Entry 4TYB (X-ray diffraction, 2.93 A resolution); this record covers chains A and B of the 4 polymer chains in the assembly.

# Chain A (and B)
Protein: Polyprotein
Organism: Hepatitis C virus
Notes: EC 2.7.7.48; chain B of this document is another copy of the same molecule, construct and numbering; everything in this record applies to it too
Reference sequence: D0PY27 (D0PY27_9HEPC); numbering as in UniProt (aligned over 1-566)
Amino-acid sequence (566 residues; each row starts with the number of its first residue):
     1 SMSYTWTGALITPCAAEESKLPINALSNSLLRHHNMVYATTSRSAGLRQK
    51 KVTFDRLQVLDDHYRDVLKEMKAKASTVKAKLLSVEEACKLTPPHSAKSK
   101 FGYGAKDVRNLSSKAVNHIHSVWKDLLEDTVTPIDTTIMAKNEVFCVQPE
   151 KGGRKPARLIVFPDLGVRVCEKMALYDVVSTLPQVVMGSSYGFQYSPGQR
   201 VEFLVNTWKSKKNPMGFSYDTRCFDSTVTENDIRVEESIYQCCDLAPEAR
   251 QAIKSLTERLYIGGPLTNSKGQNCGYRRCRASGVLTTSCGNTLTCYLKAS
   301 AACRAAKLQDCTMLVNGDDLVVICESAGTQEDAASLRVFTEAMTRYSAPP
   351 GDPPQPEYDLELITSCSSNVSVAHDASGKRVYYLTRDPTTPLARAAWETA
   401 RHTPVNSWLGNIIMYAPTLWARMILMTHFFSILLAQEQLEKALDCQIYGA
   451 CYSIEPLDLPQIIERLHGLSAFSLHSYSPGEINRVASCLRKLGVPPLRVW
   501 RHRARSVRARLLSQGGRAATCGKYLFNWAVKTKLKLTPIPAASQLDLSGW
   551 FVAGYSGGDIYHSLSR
Not modelled in the structure: 23-27, 149-153, 541-547, 563-566 (chain B: 23-27, 149-153, 540-547, 563-566)
Small-molecule neighbours: (2R)-morpholin-4-yl(phenyl)ethanenitrile (3B1): F193, R200, N316, C366, S368, L384, M414, Y415, Y448
From the paper describing this entry:
  - binding site for (2R)-morpholin-4-yl(phenyl)ethanenitrile: C366, Y415
  - mutagenesis - C366A, M414T: decreased binding to fragment 204
  - mutagenesis - M423T: unchanged binding to fragment 204

# Chain A / chain B interface
Contacting residue pairs (17; chain A residue first):
  R65(A) - E128(B)  salt bridge
  K124(A) - K69(B)
  E128(A) - K69(B)  salt bridge
  E128(A) - K72(B)  hydrogen bond (backbone-side chain)
  T130(A) - S238(B)
  V131(A) - N231(B)
  V131(A) - R234(B)
  E230(A) - V131(B)
  N231(A) - E128(B)
  N231(A) - D129(B)  hydrogen bond
  N231(A) - T130(B)
  N231(A) - V131(B)
  R234(A) - T130(B)  hydrogen bond
  R234(A) - V131(B)
  R234(A) - K254(B)
  R234(A) - E258(B)  salt bridge
  E258(A) - K254(B)  salt bridge
Interface residues without a listed pair, chain A (10 interface residues in all): L60
Interface residues without a listed pair, chain B (12 interface residues in all): V235

# Summary
10 residues of chain A and 12 residues of chain B are in contact; the contacts include 3 hydrogen bonds and 4
salt bridges. Among the polar pairs are R65(A)-E128(B), E128(A)-K69(B) and R234(A)-E258(B). From the paper: a
binding site for (2R)-morpholin-4-yl(phenyl)ethanenitrile at C366(A) and Y415(A); C366A and M414T of chain A
reduce binding to fragment 204.
Chain A and chain B are both Polyprotein (Hepatitis C virus); the structure, An Ligand-observed Mass
Spectrometry-based Approach Integrated into the Fragment Based Lead Discovery Pipeline, was determined by
X-ray diffraction together with 4TXS, 4TY8, 4TY9 and 4TYA from the same study.
